5YXB - chains A and B; structure by X-ray diffraction, 2.95 A resolution.

Chain A:
Molecule: Bile acid receptor
Source organism: Homo sapiens
Reference sequence: Q96RI1 (NR1H4_HUMAN); residues 244-472 here correspond to UniProt positions 258-486 (UniProt number = residue number + 14)
Amino-acid sequence (229 residues; each row starts with the number of its first residue):
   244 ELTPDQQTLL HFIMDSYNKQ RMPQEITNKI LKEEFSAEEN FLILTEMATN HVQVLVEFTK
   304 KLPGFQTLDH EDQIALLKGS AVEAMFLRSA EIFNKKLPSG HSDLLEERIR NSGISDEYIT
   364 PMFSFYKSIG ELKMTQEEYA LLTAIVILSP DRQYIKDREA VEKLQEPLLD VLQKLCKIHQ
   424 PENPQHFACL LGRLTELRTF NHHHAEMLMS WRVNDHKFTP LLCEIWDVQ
Disordered / not traced: 264-268, 472
Curated features (UniProtKB/Swiss-Prot):
  - binding site (chenodeoxycholate): Arg-331, Tyr-361, Tyr-369, His-447
  - modified residue: Thr-442 (Phosphothreonine)
  - cross-link: Lys-275 (Glycyl lysine isopeptide (Lys-Gly) (interchain with G-Cter in SUMO1))
Small-molecule neighbours: 93O (2-methoxyethyl (2E)-3-phenylprop-2-en-1-yl 2,6-dimethyl-4-(3-nitrophenyl)pyridine-3,5-dicarboxylate): Leu-287, Met-290, Ala-291, Met-328, Phe-329, Ser-332, Leu-348, Ile-352, Ile-357, Tyr-361, Ile-362, Pro-364, Met-365, Tyr-369, Phe-443, His-446, His-447, Met-450, Trp-454, Trp-469

Chain B:
Molecule: Peptide from Nuclear receptor coactivator 2
Reference sequence: E7EWM1 (E7EWM1_HUMAN); residues 745-755 here correspond to UniProt positions 741-751 (UniProt number = residue number - 4)
Amino-acid sequence (11 residues; row label = number of the first residue in the row):
   745 ENALLRYLLD K

How chain A and chain B interact:
Contacting residue pairs - 19 pairs, chain A then chain B:
  Val-299(A) with Leu-752(B), hydrophobic
  Lys-303(A) with Leu-752(B); Leu-753(B); Lys-755(B)
  Phe-308(A) with Leu-753(B), hydrophobic
  Gln-309(A) with Leu-753(B)
  His-313(A) with Arg-750(B), hydrogen bond (backbone-side chain)
  Gln-316(A) with Arg-750(B), hydrogen bond
  Ile-317(A) with Asn-746(B); Leu-749(B), hydrophobic; Arg-750(B)
  Leu-320(A) with Leu-753(B), hydrophobic
  Leu-464(A) with Leu-748(B), hydrophobic; Leu-749(B), hydrophobic
  Glu-467(A) with Glu-745(B); Asn-746(B), hydrogen bond (backbone-side chain); Ala-747(B), hydrogen bond (side chain-backbone); Leu-748(B), hydrogen bond (side chain-backbone); Leu-749(B), hydrogen bond (side chain-backbone)
Interface residues without a listed pair, chain A (13 interface residues in all): Glu-300, Lys-321, Ile-468

Summary:
13 residues of chain A face 9 of chain B across their interface, with 6 hydrogen bonds. Polar contacts include
His-313(A)/Arg-750(B), Gln-316(A)/Arg-750(B) and Glu-467(A)/Asn-746(B). Ligands of chain A: compound 93O.
UniProt lists 4 chenodeoxycholate-binding residues on chain A.
Here chain A is Bile acid receptor (Homo sapiens) and chain B is Peptide from Nuclear receptor coactivator 2.
Entry 5YXB (A ligand binding to FXR) was determined by X-ray diffraction.
